Entry 9C1J (electron microscopy, 2.72 A resolution); this record covers chains 1 and P of the 43 polymer chains in the assembly.

== Chain 1 (and P) ==
Protein: Outer capsid glycoprotein VP7
Organism: Simian rotavirus A strain RRV
Notes: chain P of this document is another copy of the same molecule, construct and numbering; everything in this record applies to it too
UniProt: P12476 (VP7_ROTRH); numbering as in UniProt (aligned over 1-326)
Chain sequence (326 residues; each row starts with the number of its first residue):
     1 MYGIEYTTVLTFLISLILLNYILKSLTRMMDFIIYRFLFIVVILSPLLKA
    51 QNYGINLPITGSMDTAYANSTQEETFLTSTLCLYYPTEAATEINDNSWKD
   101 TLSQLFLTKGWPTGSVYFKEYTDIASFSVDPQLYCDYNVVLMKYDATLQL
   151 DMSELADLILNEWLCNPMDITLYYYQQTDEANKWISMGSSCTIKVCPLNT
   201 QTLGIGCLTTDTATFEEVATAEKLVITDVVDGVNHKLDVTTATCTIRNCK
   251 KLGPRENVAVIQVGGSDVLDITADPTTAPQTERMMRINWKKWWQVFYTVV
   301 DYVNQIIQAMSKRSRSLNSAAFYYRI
Unresolved in the structure: 1-50, 315-326
Disulfides: Cys82-Cys135, Cys165-Cys249, Cys191-Cys244, Cys196-Cys207
Glycans and other covalent adducts: N-acetylglucosamine (NAG) linked to Asn69
Metal / ion sites: Ca2+ site 1: Asp95 (shared with 3 residues of chain 0); Ca2+ site 2: Asp151, Glu154, Glu222, Leu224; Ca2+ site 3: Gln177, Asp228, Val229, Asp231 (shared with 1 residue of chain Z); Ca2+ site 4: Gly206, Thr214, Glu216 (shared with 1 residue of chain Z); Ca2+ site 5: Asp270, Thr272, Asp274, Thr277; Ca2+ site 6: Asp301 (shared with 4 residues of chain 0)

== Chain 1 / chain P interface ==
Contacting residue pairs (56):
  Gln51(1) - Asn56(P)
  Gln51(1) - Leu57(P)
  Asn52(1) - Asn56(P)  hydrogen bond
  Gly54(1) - Leu57(P)
  Ile55(1) - Asn52(P)
  Asn56(1) - Gln51(P)
  Asn56(1) - Asn52(P)  hydrogen bond
  Leu57(1) - Gln51(P)
  Leu57(1) - Gly54(P)
  Leu57(1) - Leu57(P)
  Leu57(1) - Ile59(P)  hydrophobic
  Pro58(1) - Leu57(P)
  Ile59(1) - Leu57(P)  hydrophobic
  Thr80(1) - Asn166(P)  hydrogen bond
  Cys82(1) - Pro167(P)  hydrophobic
  Ser103(1) - Leu172(P)
  Ser103(1) - Tyr173(P)  hydrogen bond
  Thr113(1) - Tyr173(P)
  Gly114(1) - Tyr173(P)
  Val116(1) - Tyr173(P)  hydrogen bond (backbone-side chain)
  Tyr117(1) - Pro167(P)  hydrogen bond (side chain-backbone)
  Tyr117(1) - Met168(P)  hydrophobic
  Tyr117(1) - Asp169(P)
  Tyr117(1) - Tyr173(P)  hydrophobic
  Tyr117(1) - Tyr175(P)  hydrogen bond
  Lys119(1) - Pro167(P)
  Asp130(1) - Gln132(P)
  Tyr134(1) - Cys165(P)
  Tyr134(1) - Asn166(P)
  Tyr134(1) - Arg247(P)  hydrogen bond
  Cys135(1) - Pro167(P)  hydrophobic
  Asp136(1) - Asn166(P)
  Leu164(1) - Arg313(P)
  Cys165(1) - Tyr134(P)
  Cys165(1) - Arg313(P)  hydrogen bond (backbone-side chain)
  Asn166(1) - Thr80(P)  hydrogen bond
  Asn166(1) - Tyr134(P)
  Asn166(1) - Cys135(P)
  Asn166(1) - Asp136(P)
  Asn166(1) - Arg313(P)  hydrogen bond
  Pro167(1) - Cys82(P)  hydrophobic
  Pro167(1) - Tyr117(P)  hydrogen bond (backbone-side chain)
  Pro167(1) - Lys119(P)
  Pro167(1) - Cys135(P)  hydrophobic
  Met168(1) - Tyr117(P)  hydrophobic
  Asp169(1) - Tyr117(P)
  Leu172(1) - Asp100(P)
  Tyr173(1) - Ser103(P)
  Tyr173(1) - Thr113(P)  hydrogen bond (side chain-backbone)
  Tyr173(1) - Gly114(P)
  Tyr173(1) - Val116(P)  hydrogen bond (side chain-backbone)
  Tyr175(1) - Tyr117(P)  hydrogen bond
  Arg247(1) - Tyr134(P)  hydrogen bond
  Arg313(1) - Leu164(P)
  Arg313(1) - Cys165(P)  hydrogen bond (side chain-backbone)
  Arg313(1) - Asn166(P)
Also at the interface, not in a pair above, chain 1 (36 interface residues in all): Tyr53, Lys99, Asp100, Phe118, Gln132
Also at the interface, not in a pair above, chain P (35 interface residues in all): Tyr53, Ile55, Pro58, Lys99, Phe118

== Overview ==
36 residues of chain 1 and 35 residues of chain P are in contact; the contacts include 17 hydrogen bonds.
Polar pairs include Asn52(1)-Asn56(P), Thr80(1)-Asn166(P) and Ser103(1)-Tyr173(P). Covalently linked
N-acetylglucosamine: at Asn69(1). The Ca2+ site 2 is built by Asp151(1), Glu154(1), Glu222(1) and Leu224(1).
Chain 1 and chain P are both Outer capsid glycoprotein VP7 (Simian rotavirus A strain RRV); the structure,
Rhesus rotavirus (reversed structure at 2.72 Angstrom resolution), was determined by electron microscopy.
